PDB entry 7PW6 | electron microscopy, 3.05 A resolution | chain A

Chain A:
Protein: Serine/threonine-protein kinase SMG1
Source organism: Homo sapiens
Notes: EC 2.7.11.1
UniProtKB: Q96Q15 (SMG1_HUMAN); residue numbers follow UniProt; this construct covers 766-1638, 1727-1978, 2035-2056, 2088-3661
Sequence (2896 residues; row label = number of the first residue in the row; X marks 175 residues of unknown identity (built as UNK)):
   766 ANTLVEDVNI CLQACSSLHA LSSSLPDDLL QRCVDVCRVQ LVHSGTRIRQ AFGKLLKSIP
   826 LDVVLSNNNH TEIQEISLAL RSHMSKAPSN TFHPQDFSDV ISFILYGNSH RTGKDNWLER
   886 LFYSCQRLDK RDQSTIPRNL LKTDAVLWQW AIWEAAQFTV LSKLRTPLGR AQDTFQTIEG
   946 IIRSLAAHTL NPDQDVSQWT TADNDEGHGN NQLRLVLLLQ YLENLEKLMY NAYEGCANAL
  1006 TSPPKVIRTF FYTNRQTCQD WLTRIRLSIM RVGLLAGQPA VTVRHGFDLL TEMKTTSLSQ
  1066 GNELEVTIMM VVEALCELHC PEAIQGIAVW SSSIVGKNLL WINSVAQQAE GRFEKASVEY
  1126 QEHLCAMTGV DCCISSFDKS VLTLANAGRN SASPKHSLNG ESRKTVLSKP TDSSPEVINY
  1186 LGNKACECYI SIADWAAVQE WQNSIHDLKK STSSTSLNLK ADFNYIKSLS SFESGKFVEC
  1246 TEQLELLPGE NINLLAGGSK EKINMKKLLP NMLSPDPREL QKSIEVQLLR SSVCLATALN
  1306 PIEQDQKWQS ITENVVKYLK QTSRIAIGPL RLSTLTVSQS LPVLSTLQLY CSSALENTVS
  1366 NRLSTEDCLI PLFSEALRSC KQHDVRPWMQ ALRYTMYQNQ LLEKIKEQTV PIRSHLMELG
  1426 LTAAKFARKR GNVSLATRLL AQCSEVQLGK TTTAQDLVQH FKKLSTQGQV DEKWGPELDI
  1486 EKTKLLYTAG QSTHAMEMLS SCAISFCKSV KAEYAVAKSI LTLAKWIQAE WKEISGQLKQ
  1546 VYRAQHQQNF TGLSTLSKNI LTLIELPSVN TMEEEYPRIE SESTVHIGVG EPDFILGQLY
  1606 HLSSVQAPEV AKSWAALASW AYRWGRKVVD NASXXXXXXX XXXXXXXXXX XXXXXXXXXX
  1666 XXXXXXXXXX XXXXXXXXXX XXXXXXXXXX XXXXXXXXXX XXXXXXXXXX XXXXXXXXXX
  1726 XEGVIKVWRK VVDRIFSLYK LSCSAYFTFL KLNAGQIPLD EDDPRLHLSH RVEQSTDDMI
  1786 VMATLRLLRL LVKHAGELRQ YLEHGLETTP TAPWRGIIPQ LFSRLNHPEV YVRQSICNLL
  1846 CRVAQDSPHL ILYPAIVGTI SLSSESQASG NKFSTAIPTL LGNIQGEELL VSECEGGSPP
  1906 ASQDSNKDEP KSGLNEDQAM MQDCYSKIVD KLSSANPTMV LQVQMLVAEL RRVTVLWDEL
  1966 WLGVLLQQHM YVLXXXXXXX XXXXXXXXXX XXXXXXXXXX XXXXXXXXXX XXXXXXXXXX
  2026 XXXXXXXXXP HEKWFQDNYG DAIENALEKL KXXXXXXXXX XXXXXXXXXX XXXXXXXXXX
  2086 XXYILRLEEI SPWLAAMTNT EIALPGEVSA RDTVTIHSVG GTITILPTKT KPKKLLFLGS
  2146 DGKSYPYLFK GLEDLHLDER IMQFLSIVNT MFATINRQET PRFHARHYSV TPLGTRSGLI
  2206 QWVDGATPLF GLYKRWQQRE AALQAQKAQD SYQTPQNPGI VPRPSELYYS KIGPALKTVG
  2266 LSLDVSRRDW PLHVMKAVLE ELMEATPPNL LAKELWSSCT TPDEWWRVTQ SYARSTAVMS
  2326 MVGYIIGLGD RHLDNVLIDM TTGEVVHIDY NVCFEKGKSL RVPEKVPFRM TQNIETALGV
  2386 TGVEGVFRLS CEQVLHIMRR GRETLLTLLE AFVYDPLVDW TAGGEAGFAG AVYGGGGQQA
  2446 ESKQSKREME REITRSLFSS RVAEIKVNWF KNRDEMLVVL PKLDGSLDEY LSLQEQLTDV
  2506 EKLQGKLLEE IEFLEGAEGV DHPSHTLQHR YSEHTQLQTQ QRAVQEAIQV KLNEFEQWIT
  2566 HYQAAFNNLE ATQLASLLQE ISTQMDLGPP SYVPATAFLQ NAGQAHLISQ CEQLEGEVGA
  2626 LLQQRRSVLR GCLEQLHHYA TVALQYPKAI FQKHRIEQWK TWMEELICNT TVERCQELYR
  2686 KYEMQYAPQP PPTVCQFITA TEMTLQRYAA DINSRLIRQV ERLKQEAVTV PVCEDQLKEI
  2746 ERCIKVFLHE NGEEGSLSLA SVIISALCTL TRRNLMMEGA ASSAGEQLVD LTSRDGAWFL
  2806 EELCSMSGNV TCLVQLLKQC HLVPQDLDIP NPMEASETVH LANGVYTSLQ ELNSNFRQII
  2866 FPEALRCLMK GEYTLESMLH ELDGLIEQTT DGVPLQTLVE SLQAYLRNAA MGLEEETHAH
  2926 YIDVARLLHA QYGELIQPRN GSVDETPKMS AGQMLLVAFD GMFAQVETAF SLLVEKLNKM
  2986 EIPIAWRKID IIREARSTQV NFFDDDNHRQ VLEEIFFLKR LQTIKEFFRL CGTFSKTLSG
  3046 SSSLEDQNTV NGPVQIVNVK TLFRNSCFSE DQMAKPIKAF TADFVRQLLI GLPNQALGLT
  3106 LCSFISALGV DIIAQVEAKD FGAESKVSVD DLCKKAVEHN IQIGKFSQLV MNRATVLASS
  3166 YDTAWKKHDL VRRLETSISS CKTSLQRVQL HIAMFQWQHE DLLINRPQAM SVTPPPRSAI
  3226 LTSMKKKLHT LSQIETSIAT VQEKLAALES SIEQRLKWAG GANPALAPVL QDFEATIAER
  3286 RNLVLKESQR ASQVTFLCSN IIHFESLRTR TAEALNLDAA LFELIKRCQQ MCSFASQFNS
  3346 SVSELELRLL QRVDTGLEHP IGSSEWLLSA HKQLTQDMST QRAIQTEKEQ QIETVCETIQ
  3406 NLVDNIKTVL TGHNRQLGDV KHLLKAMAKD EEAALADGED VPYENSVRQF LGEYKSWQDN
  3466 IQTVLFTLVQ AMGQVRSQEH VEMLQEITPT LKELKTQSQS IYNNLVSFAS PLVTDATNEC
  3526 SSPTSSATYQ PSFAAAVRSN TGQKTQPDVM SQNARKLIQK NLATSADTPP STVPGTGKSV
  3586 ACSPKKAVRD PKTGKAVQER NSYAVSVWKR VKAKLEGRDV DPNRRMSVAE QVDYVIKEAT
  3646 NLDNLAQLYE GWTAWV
Unresolved in the structure: 774-790, 878-880, 896-899, 1061-1066, 1100-1102, 1152-1177, 1260-1268, 1306-1312, 1451-1456, 1468-1477, 1553-1557, 1574-1583, 1639-1645, 1658-1662, 1678-1702, 1718-1726, 1760-1778, 1866-1922, 1960-1961, 1979-2005, 2022-2034, 2057-2067, 2084-2087, 2096-2099, 2233-2244, 2428-3606
Sequence notes: conflict S1209 (Ala in Q96Q15), N1269 (Asp in Q96Q15)
Residues lining bound ligands:
  - 88C (1-[4-[4-[2-[[4-chloranyl-3-(diethylsulfamoyl)phenyl]amino]pyrimidin-4-yl]pyridin-2-yl]phenyl]-3-methyl-urea): K2155, E2158, D2159, L2160, D2163, Y2193, I2205, Q2206, W2207, V2208, A2211, P2213, D2339, L2342, I2353, D2354, Y2355, N2356
  - inositol hexakisphosphate (IHP): R1433, K1434, K1489, Y1519, K1523, K1530, K1617
Swiss-Prot annotation at these positions:
  - region: I2130 to K2136 (G-loop), G2332 to N2340 (Catalytic loop), H2352 to T2376 (Activation loop)
  - natural variant: S2171 (S2171C: In a breast pleomorphic lobular carcinoma sample), I3239 (I3239T: In a breast infiltrating ductal carcinoma sample), K3583 (K3583Q: In a breast infiltrating ductal carcinoma sample)
  - modified residue: T3550 (Phosphothreonine), S3556 (Phosphoserine), S3570 (Phosphoserine), T3573 (Phosphothreonine), T3577 (Phosphothreonine)
  - mutagenesis: D2335 (D2335A: Loss of function)
What the authors report for this chain:
  - binding site for 88C: P2213, D2339, N2356
  - specificity-determining residues: P2213, D2339, N2356 (proposed by the authors, not directly observed)

In short:
Chain A binds inositol hexakisphosphate and compound 88C. From UniProt: one mutagenesis site. From the paper:
a binding site for 88C at P2213, D2339 and N2356; specificity determinants P2213, D2339 and N2356.
Chain A is Serine/threonine-protein kinase SMG1 (Homo sapiens); the structure, Human SMG1-8-9 kinase complex
bound to a SMG1 inhibitor - SMG1 body, was determined by electron microscopy, deposited together with 7PW4,
7PW5, 7PW7, 7PW8 and 7PW9.
